Entry 1FQ0 (X-ray diffraction, 2.10 A resolution); this record covers chains A and B of the 3 polymer chains in the assembly.

== Chain A (and B) ==
Protein: Kdpg aldolase
From: Escherichia coli
Notes: EC 4.1.2.14; chain B of this document is another copy of the same molecule, construct and numbering; everything in this record applies to it too
UniProt: P0A955 (ALKH_ECOLI); residue numbers follow UniProt; this construct covers 1-213
Chain sequence (213 residues; each row starts with the number of its first residue):
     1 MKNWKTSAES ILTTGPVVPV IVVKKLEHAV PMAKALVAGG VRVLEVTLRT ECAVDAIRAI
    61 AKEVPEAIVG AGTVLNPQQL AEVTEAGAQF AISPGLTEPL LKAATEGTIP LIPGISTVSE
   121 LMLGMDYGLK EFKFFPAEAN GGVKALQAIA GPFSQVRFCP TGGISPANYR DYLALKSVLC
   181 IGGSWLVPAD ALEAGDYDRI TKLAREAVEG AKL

== Chain A / chain B interface ==
Residue-residue contacts (23):
  Thr117(A) - Ser116(B)
  Thr117(A) - Glu120(B)  hydrogen bond
  Val118(A) - Pro94(B)
  Val118(A) - Gly95(B)
  Ser119(A) - Gly95(B)
  Ser119(A) - Leu96(B)  hydrogen bond (side chain-backbone)
  Ser119(A) - Gly114(B)
  Ser119(A) - Glu120(B)
  Glu120(A) - Glu120(B)
  Met122(A) - Leu75(B)
  Met122(A) - Gly95(B)  hydrogen bond (side chain-backbone)
  Met122(A) - Thr97(B)
  Met122(A) - Leu100(B)  hydrophobic
  Leu123(A) - Thr97(B)
  Asp126(A) - Thr97(B)  hydrogen bond
  Ala145(A) - Ala139(B)  hydrophobic
  Ala148(A) - Pro136(B)  hydrophobic
  Ala148(A) - Ala139(B)  hydrophobic
  Gly151(A) - Arg49(B)
  Pro152(A) - Thr73(B)
  Pro152(A) - Phe135(B)  hydrophobic
  Phe153(A) - Leu75(B)  hydrophobic
  Phe153(A) - Pro94(B)  hydrophobic
Also at the interface, not in a pair above, chain A (13 interface residues in all): Ile149
Also at the interface, not in a pair above, chain B (18 interface residues in all): Val74, Ser93, Pro99, Thr117

== In short ==
13 residues of chain A and 18 residues of chain B are in contact, with 4 hydrogen bonds. Among the polar pairs
are Thr117(A)-Glu120(B), Ser119(A)-Leu96(B) and Met122(A)-Gly95(B).
Both chains are Kdpg aldolase (Escherichia coli). Entry 1FQ0 (Kdpg aldolase from escherichia coli) was
determined by X-ray diffraction (same publication as 1FWR).
